PDB entry 5KSR | X-ray diffraction, 1.96 A resolution | chains A and C of the 4 polymer chains in the assembly

== Chain A (and C) ==
Protein: 5'-nucleotidase SurE
Source organism: Xylella fastidiosa (strain 9a5c)
Notes: EC 3.1.3.5; chain C of this document is another copy of the same molecule, construct and numbering; everything in this record applies to it too
UniProt: Q9PF20 (SURE_XYLFA); residue numbers follow UniProt; this construct covers 1-262
Chain sequence (270 residues; each row starts with the number of its first residue):
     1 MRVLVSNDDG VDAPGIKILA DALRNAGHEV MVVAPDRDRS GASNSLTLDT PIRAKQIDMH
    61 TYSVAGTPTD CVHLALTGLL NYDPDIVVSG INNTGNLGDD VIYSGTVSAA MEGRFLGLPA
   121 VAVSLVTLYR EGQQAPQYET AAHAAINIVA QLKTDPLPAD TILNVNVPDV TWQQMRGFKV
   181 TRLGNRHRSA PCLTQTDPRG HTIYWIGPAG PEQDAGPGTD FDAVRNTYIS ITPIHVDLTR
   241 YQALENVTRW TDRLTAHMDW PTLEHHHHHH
Unresolved in the structure: 130-133, 260-270 (chain C: 131-132, 261-270)
Sequence notes: expression tag (263-270)
Metal / ion sites: Mn2+: D9, N92
Swiss-Prot annotation at these positions:
  - binding site (a divalent metal cation): D8, D9, S40, N92

== How chain A and chain C interact ==
Residue-residue contacts (7; chain A residue first):
  R37(A) - D38(C)  salt bridge
  R37(A) - S40(C)  hydrogen bond (side chain-backbone)
  D38(A) - R37(C)  salt bridge
  S40(A) - R37(C)  hydrogen bond (backbone-side chain)
  L48(A) - R199(C)
  I57(A) - Q133(C)
  R199(A) - L48(C)  hydrogen bond (side chain-backbone)
Also at the interface, not in a pair above, chain A (7 interface residues in all): D58

== In short ==
7 residues of chain A face 6 of chain C across their interface, with 3 hydrogen bonds and 2 salt bridges.
Polar pairs include R37(A)-D38(C), R37(A)-S40(C) and R199(A)-L48(C). D9(A) and N92(A) coordinate Mn2+. Curated
annotation (UniProt) lists 4 divalent metal cation-binding residues on chain A.
Both chains are 5'-nucleotidase SurE (Xylella fastidiosa (strain 9a5c)). Entry 5KSR (Stationary phase survival
protein E (SurE) from Xylella fastidiosa - XFSurE-TB (Tetramer Bigger)) was determined by X-ray diffraction
(same publication as 5KSQ, 5KSS and 5KST).
